3PK1 - chains A and B; structure by X-ray diffraction, 2.49 A resolution.

# Chain A
Name: Induced myeloid leukemia cell differentiation protein Mcl-1
From: Homo sapiens
Notes: fragment: Mcl-1 Bcl-2 like region
UniProtKB: Q07820 (MCL1_HUMAN); residues 174-326 here = UniProt positions 174-326
Chain sequence (189 residues; each row starts with the number of its first residue):
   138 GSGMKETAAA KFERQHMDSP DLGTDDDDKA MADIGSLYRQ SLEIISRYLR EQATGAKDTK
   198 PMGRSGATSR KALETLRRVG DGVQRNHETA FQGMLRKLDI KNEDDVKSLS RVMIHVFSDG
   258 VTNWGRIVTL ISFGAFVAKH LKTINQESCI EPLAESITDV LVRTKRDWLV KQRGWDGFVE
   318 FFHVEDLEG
Unresolved in the structure: 138-172, 195-203, 322-326
Sequence notes: expression tag (138-173)
Small-molecule neighbours:
  - Cd2+ (CD), molecule 1: Arg-187, Cys-286, Glu-288
  - Cd2+ (CD), molecule 2: Gln-229, His-277, Thr-280
Swiss-Prot annotation at these positions:
  - motif: Ala-209 to Asn-223 (BH3), His-252 to Ala-272 (BH1), Asp-304 to Phe-319 (BH2)
  - cross-link (Glycyl lysine isopeptide (Lys-Gly)): Lys-194 (interchain with G-Cter in ubiquitin), Lys-197 (interchain with G-Cter in ubiquitin)
  - mutagenesis: Lys-194 (K194R: Reduced ubiquitination), Lys-197 (K197R: Reduced ubiquitination), Lys-208 (K208R: No effect on ubiquitination), Lys-234 (K234R: No effect on ubiquitination)

# Chain B
Name: Apoptosis regulator BAX
Notes: fragment: BH3 domain
UniProtKB: Q07812 (BAX_HUMAN); residues 48-81 here = UniProt positions 48-81
Chain sequence (34 residues; numbered 48 to 81; the number before each row is that of its first residue):
    48 DPVPQDASTK KLSECLKRIG DELDSNMELQ RMIA
Unresolved in the structure: 48-53, 81
Swiss-Prot annotation at these positions:
  - motif: Leu-59 to Asn-73 (BH3)
  - natural variant: Gly-67 (G67R: In a T-cell acute lymphoblastic leukemia cell line)
  - mutagenesis: Met-74 (M74D/E: Strongly reduced interaction with MCL1, BCL2, BCL2L1 and BCL2L2. No effect on cytochrome c release and subsequent apoptosis triggered by etoposide)
From the paper describing this entry:
  - conformationally variable residues: Ala-54 to Ile-80
  - mutagenesis - M74D, M74E: decreased growth

# Interface between chain A and chain B
Residue-residue contacts (36; chain A residue first):
  Val-216(A) with Leu-70(B), hydrophobic
  His-224(A) with Ile-66(B); Glu-69(B), salt bridge
  Phe-228(A) with Leu-63(B), hydrophobic
  Met-231(A) with Leu-59(B); Cys-62(B), hydrophobic; Leu-63(B), hydrophobic
  Lys-234(A) with Lys-58(B); Leu-59(B)
  Val-249(A) with Ser-60(B); Leu-63(B), hydrophobic
  His-252(A) with Thr-56(B); Ser-60(B)
  Val-253(A) with Ser-60(B); Lys-64(B)
  Asp-256(A) with Lys-64(B), salt bridge
  Asn-260(A) with Gly-67(B); Asp-68(B), hydrogen bond; Asp-71(B), hydrogen bond
  Trp-261(A) with Asp-71(B)
  Gly-262(A) with Gly-67(B); Asp-71(B)
  Arg-263(A) with Lys-64(B); Gly-67(B); Asp-68(B), salt bridge
  Val-265(A) with Leu-70(B), hydrophobic
  Thr-266(A) with Leu-63(B); Ile-66(B); Gly-67(B), hydrogen bond (side chain-backbone)
  Leu-267(A) with Leu-63(B), hydrophobic
  Phe-270(A) with Leu-63(B), hydrophobic
  Glu-317(A) with Arg-78(B), salt bridge
  Phe-318(A) with Asp-71(B); Met-74(B); Arg-78(B)
  Phe-319(A) with Met-74(B), hydrophobic
Also at the interface, not in a pair above, chain A (24 interface residues in all): Val-220, Leu-235, Arg-248, His-320
Also at the interface, not in a pair above, chain B (16 interface residues in all): Glu-75
Interface features reported in the paper:
  - pairs named by the authors: Arg-263(A)/Asp-68(B) (hydrogen bond)
  - interface residues, chain B: Leu-59(B), Leu-63(B), Ile-66(B), Leu-70(B), Met-74(B)
  - hot spots on chain B (mutagenesis) - M74A, M74K, M74R: decreased binding to Induced myeloid leukemia cell differentiation protein Mcl-1 (chain A)

# Overview
24 residues of chain A face 16 of chain B across their interface, with 3 hydrogen bonds and 4 salt bridges.
Polar pairs include His-224(A)/Glu-69(B), Asp-256(A)/Lys-64(B) and Arg-263(A)/Asp-68(B). The authors report a
hydrogen bond between Arg-263(A) and Asp-68(B). From the paper: M74A, M74K and M74R of chain B reduce binding
to Induced myeloid leukemia cell differentiation protein Mcl-1 (chain A); interface residues Leu-59(B),
Leu-63(B) and Ile-66(B) among others; 5 substitutions were tested in all.
Chain A is Induced myeloid leukemia cell differentiation protein Mcl-1 (Homo sapiens) and chain B is Apoptosis
regulator BAX; the structure, Crystal structure of Mcl-1 in complex with the BaxBH3 domain, was determined by
X-ray diffraction together with 3PL7 from the same study.
